5GS2 - chains D and B of the 4 polymer chains in the assembly; structure by X-ray diffraction, 3.59 A resolution.

== Chain D ==
Molecule: anti-repebody
From: Mus musculus
Amino-acid sequence (233 residues; numbered 1 to 233; the number before each row is that of its first residue):
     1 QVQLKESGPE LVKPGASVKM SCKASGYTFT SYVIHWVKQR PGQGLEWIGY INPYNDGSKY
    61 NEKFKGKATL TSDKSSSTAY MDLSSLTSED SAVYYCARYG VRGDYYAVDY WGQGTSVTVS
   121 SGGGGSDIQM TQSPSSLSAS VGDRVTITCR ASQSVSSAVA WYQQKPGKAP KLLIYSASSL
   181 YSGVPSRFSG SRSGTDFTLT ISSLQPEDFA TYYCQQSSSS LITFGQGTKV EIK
Disordered / not traced: 1, 122-126, 233
Disulfides: C22-C96, C149-C214

== Chain B ==
Molecule: repebody
From: Escherichia coli
Amino-acid sequence (273 residues; numbered 1 to 273; the number before each row is that of its first residue):
     1 ETITVSTPIK QIFPDDAFAE TIKANLKKKS VTDAVTQNEL NSIDQIIANN SDIKSVQGIQ
    61 YLPNVRYLAL GGNKLHDISA LKELTNLTYL ILTGNQLQSL PNGVFDKLTN LKELVLVENQ
   121 LQSLPDGVFD KLTNLTYLYL YHNQLQSLPK GVFDKLTNLT RLDLDNNQLQ SLPEGVFDKL
   181 TQLKQLSLND NQLKSVPDGV FDRLTSLTHI WLLNNPWDCA CSDILYLSRW ISQHPGLVFG
   241 YLNLDPDSAR CSGTNTPVRA VTEASTSPSK CPG
Disordered / not traced: 1-3, 272-273
Disulfides: C219-C251

== Chain D / chain B interface ==
Residue-residue contacts (26; chain D residue first):
  Y27(D) - K270(B)
  T28(D) - D218(B)  hydrogen bond
  T28(D) - A220(B)
  T28(D) - K270(B)
  T30(D) - S252(B)  hydrogen bond
  T30(D) - G253(B)  hydrogen bond (side chain-backbone)
  S31(D) - K194(B)  hydrogen bond (backbone-side chain)
  S31(D) - P216(B)  hydrogen bond (side chain-backbone)
  S31(D) - W217(B)
  S31(D) - S252(B)  hydrogen bond
  Y32(D) - D218(B)  hydrogen bond
  Y32(D) - K270(B)
  Y50(D) - Q168(B)
  N52(D) - Q192(B)  hydrogen bond
  Y54(D) - N214(B)
  Y54(D) - N215(B)  hydrogen bond (side chain-backbone)
  Y54(D) - P216(B)
  N55(D) - Q192(B)
  Y99(D) - Q170(B)
  V101(D) - Q170(B)
  V101(D) - K194(B)
  R102(D) - D223(B)  salt bridge
  G103(D) - S171(B)  hydrogen bond (backbone-side chain)
  D104(D) - E174(B)
  Y106(D) - S147(B)
  Y106(D) - S171(B)  hydrogen bond
Interface residues without a listed pair, chain D (18 interface residues in all): G26, V33, Y105
Interface residues without a listed pair, chain B (21 interface residues in all): Q146, L172, P173, C271

== In short ==
18 residues of chain D face 21 of chain B across their interface; the contacts include 11 hydrogen bonds and 1
salt bridge. Polar contacts include R102(D)-D223(B), T28(D)-D218(B) and T30(D)-S252(B).
Chain D is anti-repebody (Mus musculus) and chain B is repebody (Escherichia coli); the structure, Crystal
structure of diabody complex with repebody and MBP, was determined by X-ray diffraction, deposited together
with 5GRU.
